Entry 5O7D (X-ray diffraction, 1.84 A resolution); this record covers chain A.

[Chain A]
Molecule: Phosphoglycerate kinase 1
From: Homo sapiens
Notes: EC 2.7.2.3
UniProt: P00558 (PGK1_HUMAN); residues 0-416 here correspond to UniProt positions 1-417 (UniProt number = residue number + 1)
Sequence (417 residues; row label = number of the first residue in the row; numbering starts at 0):
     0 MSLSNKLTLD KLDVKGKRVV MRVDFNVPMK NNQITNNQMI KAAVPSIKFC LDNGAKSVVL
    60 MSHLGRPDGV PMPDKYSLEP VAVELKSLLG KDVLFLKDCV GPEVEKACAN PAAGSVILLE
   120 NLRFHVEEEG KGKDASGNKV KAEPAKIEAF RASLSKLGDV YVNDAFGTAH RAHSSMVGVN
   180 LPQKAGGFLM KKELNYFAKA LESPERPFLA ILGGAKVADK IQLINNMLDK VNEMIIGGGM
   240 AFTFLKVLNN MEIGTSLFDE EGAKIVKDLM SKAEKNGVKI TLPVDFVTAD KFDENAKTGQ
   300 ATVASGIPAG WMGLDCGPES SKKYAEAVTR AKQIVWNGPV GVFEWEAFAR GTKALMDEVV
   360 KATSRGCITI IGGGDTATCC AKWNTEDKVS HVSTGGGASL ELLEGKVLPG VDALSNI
Not modelled in the structure: 0-1
Differences from the reference sequence: engineered mutation Met38 (Arg39 in P00558)
Residues lining bound ligands: ADP (adenosine-5'-diphosphate): Gly213, Ala214, Lys215, Asp218, Lys219, Gly237, Gly238, Phe241, Leu256, Phe291, Gly312, Leu313, Pro338, Val339, Gly340, Val341, Phe342, Glu343, Asp374
UniProt features mapped onto this chain:
  - region: Gln37, Ile39 to Ala42 (Mitochondrial targeting region exposed following cis-trans isomerization by PIN1 and recognized by the TOM complex for mitochondrial translocation of the protein)
  - binding site ((2R)-3-phosphoglycerate): Val22, Asp23, Phe24, Asn25, Gln37, Ser61, His62, Gly64, Arg65, Leu121, Arg122, His169, Arg170
  - binding site (ADP): Gly213, Gly237, Phe342
  - binding site (CDP): Gly213, Asp218, Gly237, Gly337, Val339, Phe342
  - binding site (AMP): Ala214, Lys215, Lys219, Gly238, Gly312, Glu343
  - binding site (ATP): Ala214, Lys219, Gly238, Gly312, Glu343, Asp374, Thr375
  - binding site (Mg(2+)): Ala214, Ala217, Asp218, Asp374
  - modified residue: Ser1 (N-acetylserine), Ser3 (Phosphoserine), Lys5 (N6-succinyllysine), Lys10 (N6-acetyllysine), Lys47 (N6-acetyllysine), Lys74 (N6-acetyllysine), Tyr75 (Phosphotyrosine), Lys85 (N6-acetyllysine), Lys90 (N6-acetyllysine), Lys96 (N6-(2-hydroxyisobutyryl)lysine), Lys130 (N6-acetyllysine), Lys145 (N6-acetyllysine), Lys190 (N6-succinyllysine), Tyr195 (Phosphotyrosine), Lys198 (N6-acetyllysine), Ser202 (Phosphoserine), Lys215 (N6-(2-hydroxyisobutyryl)lysine), Lys219 (N6-(2-hydroxyisobutyryl)lysine), Lys266 (N6-acetyllysine), Lys290 (N6-acetyllysine) and 2 more in UniProt
Reported in the primary citation:
  - disease-associated variants - R38M: decreased catalytic activity
  - conformationally variable residues (order/disorder transition): Asp374 to Trp382
  - disease-associated variants - R65W: decreased catalytic activity on 3-PG
  - mutagenesis - R65W: unchanged stability
  - disease-associated variants - A199V, F241S (14-fold): decreased binding to 3-PG
  - disease-associated variants - F241S: increased catalytic activity on 3-PG
  - catalytic residues: Lys215, Lys219 (citing earlier work)
  - mutagenesis - R65W, A199V, F241S (14-fold): decreased binding to 3-PG
  - mutagenesis - A199V: increased stability in response to Tm
  - mutagenesis - F241S: decreased stability in response to Tm
  - mutagenesis - G166D, M189I: decreased stability
  - mutagenesis - M189I (30.5 vs 89.8 s-1), V216F: decreased catalytic activity

[In short]
Ligands of chain A: ADP. Curated annotation (UniProt) lists 13 (2R)-3-phosphoglycerate-binding residues, 3
ADP-binding residues, 6 CDP-binding residues and 6 AMP-binding residues. The paper reports catalytic residues
Lys215 and Lys219; R38M, M189I and V216F reduce catalytic activity; 7 substitutions were tested in all.
Chain A is Phosphoglycerate kinase 1 (Homo sapiens); the structure, The X-ray structure of human R38M
phosphoglycerate kinase 1 mutant, was determined by X-ray diffraction, deposited together with 5MXM, 5M1R,
5M3U and 5M6Z.
